Entry 4HHG (X-ray diffraction, 1.60 A resolution); this record covers chain A.

[Chain A]
Molecule: Azurin
From: Pseudomonas aeruginosa
UniProt: P00282 (AZUR_PSEAE); residues 1-128 here correspond to UniProt positions 21-148 (UniProt number = residue number + 20)
Sequence (128 residues; each row starts with the number of its first residue):
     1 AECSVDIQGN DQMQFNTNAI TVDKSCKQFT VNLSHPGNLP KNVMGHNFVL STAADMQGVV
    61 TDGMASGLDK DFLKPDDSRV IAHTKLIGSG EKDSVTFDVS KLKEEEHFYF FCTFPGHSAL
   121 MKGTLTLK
Construct notes: engineered mutation F48 (Trp68 in P00282), F72 (Tyr92 in P00282), H107 (Gln127 in P00282), F108 (Tyr128 in P00282), Y109 (Met129 in P00282); conflict E105 (Gly125 in P00282)
Modified residues: Y109 (meta-nitro-tyrosine; NIY)
UniProt features mapped onto this chain:
  - binding site (Cu cation): H46, C112, H117, M121
Disulfide bonds: C3-C26
Metal / ion sites: Cu ion: H46, C112, H117; Ru ion near H107 (its only coordinating residue here)
Ligand contacts: DRU (delta-bis(2,2'-bipyridine)imidazole ruthenium (II)): E106, H107, T124, T126, K128
From the paper describing this entry:
  - binding site for DRU: H107
  - Cu ion coordination: C112, M121

[In short]
Ligands of chain A: compound DRU. H46, C112 and H117 form the Cu ion site. From UniProt: 4 Cu cation-binding
residues. The paper reports a binding site for DRU at H107; Cu ion coordination by C112 and M121.
Chain A is Azurin (Pseudomonas aeruginosa); the structure, Crystal structure of the Pseudomonas aeruginosa
azurin, RuH107NO YOH109, was determined by X-ray diffraction (same publication as 4HHW and 4HIP).
